PDB entry 3J94 | electron microscopy, 4.20 A resolution (low resolution: residue-level contacts below are approximate; hydrogen-bond / salt-bridge calls are withheld) | chains B and C of the 6 polymer chains in the assembly

[Chain B (and C)]
Name: Vesicle-fusing ATPase
Organism: Cricetulus griseus
Notes: EC 3.6.4.6; chain C of this document is another copy of the same molecule, construct and numbering; everything in this record applies to it too
Reference sequence: P18708 (NSF_CRIGR); numbering as in UniProt (aligned over 1-744)
Sequence (747 residues; each row starts with the number of its first residue; numbers below 1 keep their minus sign (Gly-2 is residue -2)):
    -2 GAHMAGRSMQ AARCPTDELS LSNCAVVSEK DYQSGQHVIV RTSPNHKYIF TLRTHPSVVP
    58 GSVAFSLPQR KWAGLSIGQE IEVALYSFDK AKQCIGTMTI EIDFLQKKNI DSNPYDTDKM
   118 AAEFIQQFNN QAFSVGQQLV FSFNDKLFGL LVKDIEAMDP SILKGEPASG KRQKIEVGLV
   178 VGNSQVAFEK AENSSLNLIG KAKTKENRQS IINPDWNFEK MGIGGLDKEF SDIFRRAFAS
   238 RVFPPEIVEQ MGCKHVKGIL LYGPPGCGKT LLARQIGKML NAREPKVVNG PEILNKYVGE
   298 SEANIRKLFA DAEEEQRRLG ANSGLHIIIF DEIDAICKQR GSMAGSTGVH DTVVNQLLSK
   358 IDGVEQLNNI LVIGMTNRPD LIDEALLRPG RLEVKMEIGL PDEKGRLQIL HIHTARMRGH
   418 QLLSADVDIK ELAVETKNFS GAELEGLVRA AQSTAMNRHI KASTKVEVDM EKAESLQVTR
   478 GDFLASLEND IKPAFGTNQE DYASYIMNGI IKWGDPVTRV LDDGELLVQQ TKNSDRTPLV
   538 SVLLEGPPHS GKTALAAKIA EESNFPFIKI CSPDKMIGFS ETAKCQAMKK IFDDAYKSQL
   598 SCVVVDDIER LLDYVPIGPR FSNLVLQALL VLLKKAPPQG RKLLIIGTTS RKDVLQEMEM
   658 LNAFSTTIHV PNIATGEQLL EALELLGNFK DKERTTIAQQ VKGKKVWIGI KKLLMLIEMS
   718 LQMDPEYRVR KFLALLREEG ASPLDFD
Not modelled in the structure: -2 to 216, 331-346, 458-478, 738-744 (chain C: -2 to 216, 335-346, 458-478, 738-744)
Sequence notes: expression tag (-2 to 0)
Small-molecule neighbours:
  - ATP (adenosine-5'-triphosphate), molecule 1: Ile220, Gly221, Pro261, Pro262, Gly263, Cys264, Gly265, Lys266, Thr267, Leu268, Ile406, Ser437, Gly438, Ala439, Glu440, Glu442
  - ATP, molecule 2: Ala382, Arg385, Arg388
  - ATP, molecule 3: Tyr502, Ile503, Met504, Asn505, Gly506, Ile507, Ile508, Lys509, Trp510, Pro545, His546, Ser547, Gly548, Lys549, Thr550, Ala551, Leu552, Asp604, Ile707, Lys708, Leu711
Swiss-Prot annotation at these positions:
  - binding site (ATP): Asn505 to Trp510, Pro545 to Leu552
  - binding site (Mg(2+)): Thr550
  - modified residue: Lys105 (N6-acetyllysine), Ser207 (Phosphoserine), Tyr259 (Phosphotyrosine), Ser569 (Phosphoserine)

[Chain B / chain C interface]
Residue-residue contacts - 78 pairs, chain B then chain C:
  Arg233(B) with Ser450(C); Thr451(C); Asn454(C)
  Phe240(B) with Met453(C); His456(C); Ile457(C)
  Ile244(B) with Met453(C)
  Glu246(B) with Arg413(C)
  Gln247(B) with Met414(C)
  Met248(B) with Met414(C); Gln449(C)
  Gly249(B) with Arg413(C); Met414(C)
  Cys250(B) with Glu442(C); Arg446(C); Gln449(C)
  Val295(B) with Tyr294(C)
  Gly296(B) with Tyr294(C)
  Glu299(B) with Glu289(C); Asn292(C)
  Asn352(B) with Pro288(C); Glu329(C); Ala332(C)
  Gln353(B) with Pro288(C); Glu289(C)
  Ser356(B) with Pro288(C); Asp328(C)
  Val361(B) with Arg271(C); Val285(C); Ile326(C)
  Glu381(B) with Pro262(C)
  Arg385(B) with Gly263(C); Ala439(C)
  Pro386(B) with Glu440(C)
  Leu523(B) with Met720(C)
  Gln526(B) with Gln719(C)
  Gln527(B) with Met712(C); Glu715(C); Met716(C); Gln719(C)
  Asn530(B) with Gln719(C)
  Arg533(B) with Asn505(C); Glu715(C)
  Val537(B) with Met712(C)
  Cys582(B) with Ile574(C); Gly575(C)
  Lys586(B) with Ile574(C)
  Pro616(B) with Ile614(C); Arg617(C)
  Phe618(B) with Arg617(C)
  Asn620(B) with Asp610(C); Val612(C)
  Leu621(B) with Gly575(C); Phe576(C)
  Leu623(B) with Val612(C)
  Gln624(B) with Arg607(C); Asp610(C); Tyr611(C); Val612(C)
  Ala625(B) with Ile574(C)
  Leu627(B) with Arg607(C)
  Val628(B) with Pro570(C); Asp571(C); Ile574(C); Arg607(C)
  Leu629(B) with Ile574(C)
  Lys631(B) with Asp604(C); Arg607(C)
  Lys632(B) with Asp571(C)
  Glu654(B) with Pro613(C); Ile614(C)
  Met655(B) with Pro613(C); Ile614(C)
  Glu656(B) with Pro613(C); Arg648(C)
  Asn659(B) with Pro545(C); His546(C)
  Ser662(B) with Met712(C)
Interface residues without a listed pair, chain B (55 interface residues in all): Arg232, Ala236, Ser237, Ala300, Arg303, Glu362, Gln363, Arg388, Thr534, Leu536, Thr579, Gln583
Interface residues without a listed pair, chain C (53 interface residues in all): Lys266, Lys293, His417, Gly443, Ala491, Lys709

[Summary]
55 residues of chain B face 53 of chain C across their interface. Bound to chain B: 3 copies of ATP. Curated
annotation (UniProt) lists 14 ATP-binding residues and Mg2+-binding residue Thr550(B) on chain B.
Chain B and chain C are both Vesicle-fusing ATPase (Cricetulus griseus); the structure, Structure of ATP-bound
N-ethylmaleimide sensitive factor, was determined by electron microscopy together with 3J95, 3J96, 3J97, 3J98
and 3J99 from the same study.
